Entry 2F74 (X-ray diffraction, 2.70 A resolution); this record covers chains A and B of the 3 polymer chains in the assembly.

# Chain A
Name: H-2 class I histocompatibility antigen, D-B alpha chain
Organism: Mus musculus
UniProtKB: P01899 (HA11_MOUSE); residues 1-276 here correspond to UniProt positions 25-300 (UniProt number = residue number + 24)
Sequence (276 residues; row label = number of the first residue in the row):
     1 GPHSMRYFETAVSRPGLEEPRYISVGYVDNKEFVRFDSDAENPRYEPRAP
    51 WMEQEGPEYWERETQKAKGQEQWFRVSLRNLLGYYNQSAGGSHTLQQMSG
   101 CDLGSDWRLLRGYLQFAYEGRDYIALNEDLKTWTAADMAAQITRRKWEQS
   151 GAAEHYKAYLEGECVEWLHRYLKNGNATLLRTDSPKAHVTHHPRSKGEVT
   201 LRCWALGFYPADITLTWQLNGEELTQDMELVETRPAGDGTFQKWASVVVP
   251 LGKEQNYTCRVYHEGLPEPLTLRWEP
Disordered / not traced: 1
Disulfide bonds: Cys101-Cys164, Cys203-Cys259

# Chain B
Name: Beta-2-microglobulin
Organism: Homo sapiens
UniProtKB: P61769 (B2MG_HUMAN); residues 1-99 here correspond to UniProt positions 21-119 (UniProt number = residue number + 20)
Sequence (100 residues; row label = number of the first residue in the row; numbering starts at 0):
     0 MIQRTPKIQVYSRHPAENGKSNFLNCYVSGFHPSDIEVDLLKNGERIEKV
    50 EHSDLSFSKDWSFYLLYYTEFTPTEKDEYACRVNHVTLSQPKIVKWDRDM
Disulfide bonds: Cys25-Cys80
Sequence notes: cloning artifact (0)
Curated features (UniProtKB/Swiss-Prot):
  - modified residue: Gln2 (Pyrrolidone carboxylic acid)
  - glycosylation: Ile1 (N-linked (Glc) (glycation) isoleucine), Lys19 (N-linked (Glc) (glycation) lysine), Lys41 (N-linked (Glc) (glycation) lysine), Lys48 (N-linked (Glc) (glycation) lysine), Lys58 (N-linked (Glc) (glycation) lysine), Lys91 (N-linked (Glc) (glycation) lysine), Lys94 (N-linked (Glc) (glycation) lysine)

# How chain A and chain B interact
Residue-residue contacts (56; chain A residue first):
  Arg6(A) with Lys58(B)
  Phe8(A) with Phe56(B); Lys58(B)
  Glu9(A) with Phe56(B)
  Thr10(A) with Phe56(B); Phe62(B)
  Val12(A) with Ser33(B)
  Arg14(A) with Asp34(B), salt bridge
  Ile23(A) with Leu54(B), hydrophobic
  Tyr27(A) with Ser55(B)
  Arg35(A) with Asp53(B); Leu54(B), hydrogen bond (side chain-backbone); Ser55(B)
  Arg48(A) with Asp53(B), salt bridge
  Thr94(A) with His31(B)
  Gln96(A) with His31(B), hydrogen bond; Phe56(B); Trp60(B), hydrogen bond (side chain-backbone); Phe62(B)
  Gln97(A) with Phe56(B); Trp60(B)
  Met98(A) with Phe56(B), hydrophobic; Lys58(B); Trp60(B), hydrophobic
  Gln115(A) with Trp60(B)
  Phe116(A) with Trp60(B)
  Ala117(A) with Trp60(B)
  Glu119(A) with Met0(B); Ile1(B), hydrogen bond (backbone-backbone)
  Gly120(A) with Ile1(B); His31(B)
  Arg121(A) with Ile1(B)
  Asp122(A) with Trp60(B), hydrogen bond
  His192(A) with Asp98(B), salt bridge
  Arg202(A) with Asp98(B), hydrogen bond (side chain-backbone); Met99(B)
  Trp204(A) with Arg97(B); Asp98(B); Met99(B)
  Val231(A) with Gln8(B)
  Glu232(A) with Gln8(B), hydrogen bond (backbone-side chain)
  Arg234(A) with Gln8(B), hydrogen bond; Tyr10(B); Met99(B), hydrogen bond (side chain-backbone)
  Pro235(A) with Tyr10(B), hydrogen bond (backbone-side chain); Asn24(B); Tyr26(B), hydrophobic; Leu65(B), hydrophobic
  Ala236(A) with Arg12(B), hydrogen bond (backbone-side chain); Asn24(B), hydrogen bond (backbone-side chain)
  Gly237(A) with Arg12(B), hydrogen bond (backbone-side chain); Leu65(B)
  Gln242(A) with Tyr10(B); Ser11(B), hydrogen bond (side chain-backbone); Arg12(B), hydrogen bond (side chain-backbone)
  Trp244(A) with Met99(B), hydrogen bond (side chain-backbone)
Other interface residues (no listed pair), chain A (39 interface residues in all): Arg21, Glu32, His188, Leu206, Glu229, Thr233, Asp238
Other interface residues (no listed pair), chain B (27 interface residues in all): Lys6, Pro14, Pro32, Ser57, Tyr63

# Overview
39 residues of chain A face 27 of chain B across their interface, with 16 hydrogen bonds and 3 salt bridges.
Among the polar pairs are Arg14(A)-Asp34(B), Arg48(A)-Asp53(B) and His192(A)-Asp98(B).
Chain A is H-2 class I histocompatibility antigen, D-B alpha chain (Mus musculus) and chain B is
Beta-2-microglobulin (Homo sapiens); the structure, Murine MHC class I H-2Db in complex with human
b2-microglobulin and LCMV-derived immunodminant peptide gp33, was determined by X-ray diffraction.
